3QO6 - chains B and C of the 9 polymer chains in the assembly; structure by X-ray diffraction, 2.50 A resolution.

# Chain B (and C)
Molecule: Protease Do-like 1, chloroplastic
Source organism: Arabidopsis thaliana
Notes: EC 3.4.21.-; chain C of this document is another copy of the same molecule, construct and numbering; everything in this record applies to it too
Reference sequence: O22609 (DEGP1_ARATH); numbering as in UniProt (aligned over 109-439)
Chain sequence (348 residues; row label = number of the first residue in the row):
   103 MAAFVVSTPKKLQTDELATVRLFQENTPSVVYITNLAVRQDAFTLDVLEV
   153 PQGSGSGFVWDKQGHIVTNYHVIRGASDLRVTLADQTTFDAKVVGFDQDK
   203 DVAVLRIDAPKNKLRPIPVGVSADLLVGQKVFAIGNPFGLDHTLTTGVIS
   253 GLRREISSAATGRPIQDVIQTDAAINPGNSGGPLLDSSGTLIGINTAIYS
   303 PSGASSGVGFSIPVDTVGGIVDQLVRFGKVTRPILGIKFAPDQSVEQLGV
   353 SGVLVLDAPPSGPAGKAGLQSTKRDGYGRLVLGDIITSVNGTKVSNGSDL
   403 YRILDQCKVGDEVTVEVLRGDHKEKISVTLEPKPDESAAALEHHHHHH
Not modelled in the structure: 103-110, 439-450 (chain C: 103-108, 437-450)
Swiss-Prot annotation at these positions:
  - active site (Charge relay system): H173, D203, S282

# Chain B / chain C interface
Pairs across the interface (46):
  D117(B) with D117(C)
  G222(B) with K112(C)
  V223(B) with K112(C)
  D226(B) with S109(C); T110(C); P111(C)
  V229(B) with V122(C); F125(C), hydrophobic; L246(C), hydrophobic
  G230(B) with E118(C); T121(C), hydrogen bond (backbone-side chain); V122(C); L246(C)
  Q231(B) with L114(C); E118(C); V122(C)
  K232(B) with D117(C), salt bridge; E118(C), hydrogen bond (backbone-side chain)
  S252(B) with T245(C); L246(C), hydrogen bond (side chain-backbone)
  R256(B) with L242(C); D243(C), hydrogen bond (side chain-backbone); T245(C), hydrogen bond
  Q272(B) with L242(C); T245(C), hydrogen bond
  D274(B) with T247(C); T248(C), hydrogen bond (side chain-backbone)
  D288(B) with K112(C), salt bridge
  S289(B) with E118(C), hydrogen bond
  S290(B) with K112(C)
  T292(B) with K112(C)
  Y301(B) with F240(C), hydrophobic; L242(C), hydrophobic
  P303(B) with S304(C); A306(C), hydrophobic
  S304(B) with S304(C)
  S308(B) with N278(C), hydrogen bond; A306(C); S307(C), hydrogen bond (side chain-backbone)
  G309(B) with A276(C)
  V310(B) with F240(C), hydrophobic; L242(C), hydrophobic; N278(C)
  F312(B) with L242(C), hydrophobic
  Q349(B) with A144(C); F145(C)
Also at the interface, not in a pair above, chain B (28 interface residues in all): L228, V250, I251, S307
Also at the interface, not in a pair above, chain C (27 interface residues in all): Q126, H244, G305

# In short
Chain B and chain C form an interface of 28 and 27 residues respectively; the contacts include 10 hydrogen
bonds and 2 salt bridges. Polar pairs include K232(B)-D117(C), D288(B)-K112(C) and G230(B)-T121(C). Curated
annotation (UniProt) lists 3 active-site residues on chain B.
Both chains are Protease Do-like 1, chloroplastic (Arabidopsis thaliana). Entry 3QO6 (Crystal structure
analysis of the plant protease Deg1) was determined by X-ray diffraction.
